PDB entry 4QZX | X-ray diffraction, 2.60 A resolution | chains O and U of the 28 polymer chains in the assembly

[Chain O]
Molecule: Proteasome subunit alpha type-2
Source organism: Saccharomyces cerevisiae
Notes: EC 3.4.25.1; engineered mutation(s): C63F
Reference sequence: P23639 (PSA2_YEAST); residues 1-250 here = UniProt positions 1-250
Sequence (250 residues; each row starts with the number of its first residue):
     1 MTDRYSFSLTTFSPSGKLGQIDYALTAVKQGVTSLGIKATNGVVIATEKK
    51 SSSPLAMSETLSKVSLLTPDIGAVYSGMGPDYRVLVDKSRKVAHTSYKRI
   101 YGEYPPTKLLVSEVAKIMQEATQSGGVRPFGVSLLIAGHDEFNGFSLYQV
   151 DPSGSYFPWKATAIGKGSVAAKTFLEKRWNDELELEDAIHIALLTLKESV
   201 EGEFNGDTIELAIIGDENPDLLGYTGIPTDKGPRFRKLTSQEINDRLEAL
Curated features (UniProtKB/Swiss-Prot):
  - cross-link: Lys108 (Glycyl lysine isopeptide (Lys-Gly) (interchain with G-Cter in ubiquitin))

[Chain U]
Molecule: Proteasome subunit alpha type-1
Source organism: Saccharomyces cerevisiae
Notes: EC 3.4.25.1
Reference sequence: P21243 (PSA1_YEAST); residues -8 to 243 here correspond to UniProt positions 1-252 (UniProt number = residue number + 9)
Sequence (252 residues; each row starts with the number of its first residue; numbers below 1 keep their minus sign (Met-8 is residue -8)):
    -8 MSGAAAASAAGYDRHITIFSPEGRLYQVEYAFKATNQTNINSLAVRGKDC
    42 TVVISQKKVPDKLLDPTTVSYIFCISRTIGMVVNGPIPDARNAALRAKAE
    92 AAEFRYKYGYDMPCDVLAKRMANLSQIYTQRAYMRPLGVILTFVSVDEEL
   142 GPSIYKTDPAGYYVGYKATATGPKQQEITTNLENHFKKSKIDHINEESWE
   192 KVVEFAITHMIDALGTEFSKNDLEVGVATKDKFFTLSAENIEERLVAIAE
   242 QD
Disordered / not traced: -8 to 1, 243

[Chain O / chain U interface]
Residue-residue contacts - 64 pairs, chain O then chain U:
  Asp3(O) with Tyr124(U)
  Tyr5(O) with Ile7(U); Ala123(U), hydrophobic; Tyr124(U), hydrophobic
  Leu9(O) with Ile9(U), hydrophobic; Ala123(U), hydrophobic
  Gln20(O) with Ile9(U); Phe10(U), hydrogen bond (side chain-backbone)
  Tyr23(O) with Phe10(U), hydrophobic; Ser11(U); Pro12(U), hydrophobic; Gly14(U)
  Ala24(O) with Phe10(U), hydrophobic
  Thr26(O) with Pro12(U); Glu13(U)
  Ala27(O) with Gly14(U)
  Ser52(O) with Tyr153(U), hydrogen bond
  Pro54(O) with Lys158(U); Glu174(U)
  Leu55(O) with Tyr157(U); Lys158(U), hydrogen bond (backbone-backbone); Ala159(U); Thr170(U); Phe177(U), hydrophobic
  Ala56(O) with Val155(U), hydrophobic; Gly156(U); Tyr157(U), hydrophobic
  Met57(O) with Arg37(U); Val155(U); Gly156(U), hydrogen bond (backbone-backbone); Tyr157(U); Lys158(U)
  Thr60(O) with Tyr146(U); Val155(U); Gly156(U), hydrogen bond (side chain-backbone)
  Leu61(O) with Tyr153(U), hydrophobic; Val155(U), hydrophobic
  Met78(O) with Phe10(U), hydrophobic; Leu16(U), hydrophobic
  Pro80(O) with Gln117(U); Ala151(U); Gly152(U); Tyr153(U)
  Asp81(O) with Gln117(U)
  Arg83(O) with Ala113(U), hydrogen bond (side chain-backbone); Asn114(U); Gly152(U), hydrogen bond (side chain-backbone); Tyr154(U)
  Val84(O) with Asn114(U); Gln117(U)
  Asp87(O) with Lys110(U), salt bridge; Asn114(U)
  Gly126(O) with Arg122(U); Ala123(U), hydrogen bond (backbone-backbone)
  Val127(O) with Gln121(U); Arg122(U)
  Arg128(O) with Thr8(U); Phe10(U); Leu16(U); Thr120(U), hydrogen bond (side chain-backbone); Gln121(U), hydrogen bond (backbone-backbone)
  Pro129(O) with Phe10(U)
  Phe130(O) with Gln121(U)
  Gly131(O) with Phe10(U)
Other interface residues (no listed pair), chain O (30 interface residues in all): Thr2, Ser53, Ala121
Other interface residues (no listed pair), chain U (34 interface residues in all): Thr160, Leu173

[Overview]
The interface between chain O and chain U involves 30 residues on one side and 34 on the other; the contacts
include 10 hydrogen bonds and 1 salt bridge. Polar contacts include Asp87(O)-Lys110(U), Gln20(O)-Phe10(U) and
Ser52(O)-Tyr153(U).
Chain O is Proteasome subunit alpha type-2 and chain U is Proteasome subunit alpha type-1, both from
Saccharomyces cerevisiae; the structure, yCP beta5-C63F mutant in complex with the epoxyketone inhibitor ONX
0914, was determined by X-ray diffraction (same publication as 4QUX, 4QUY, 4QV0, 4QV1, 4QV3, 4QV4 and 42
further entries).
